PDB entry 3MR9 | X-ray diffraction, 1.93 A resolution | chains A and P of the 3 polymer chains in the assembly

Chain A:
Name: HLA class I histocompatibility antigen, A-2 alpha chain
Source organism: Homo sapiens
Notes: fragment: HLA-A*0201 alpha chain, UNP resiude 25-300
UniProt: P01892 (1A02_HUMAN); residues 1-276 here correspond to UniProt positions 25-300 (UniProt number = residue number + 24)
Sequence (293 residues; each row starts with the number of its first residue):
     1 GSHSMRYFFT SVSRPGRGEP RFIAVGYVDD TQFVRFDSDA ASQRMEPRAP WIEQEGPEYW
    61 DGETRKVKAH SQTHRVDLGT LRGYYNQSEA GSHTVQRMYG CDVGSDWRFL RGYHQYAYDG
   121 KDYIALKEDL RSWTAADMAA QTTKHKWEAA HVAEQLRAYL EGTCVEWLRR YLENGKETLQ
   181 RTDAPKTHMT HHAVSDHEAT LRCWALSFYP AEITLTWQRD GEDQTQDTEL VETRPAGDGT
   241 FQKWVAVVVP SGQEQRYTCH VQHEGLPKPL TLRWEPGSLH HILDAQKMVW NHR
Unresolved in the structure: 275-293
Construct notes: engineered mutation Val245 (Ala269 in P01892); expression tag (277-293)
Disulfides: Cys101-Cys164, Cys203-Cys259

Chain P:
Name: 9-meric peptide from Tegument protein pp65
UniProt: Q6SW59 (Q6SW59_HCMV); residues 1-9 here correspond to UniProt positions 495-503 (UniProt number = residue number + 494)
Sequence (9 residues; row label = number of the first residue in the row):
     1 NLVPAVATV
Construct notes: engineered mutation Ala5 (Met499 in Q6SW59)

Interface between chain A and chain P:
Pairs across the interface - 40 pairs, chain A then chain P:
  Met5(A) - Asn1(P)
  Tyr7(A) - Asn1(P)  hydrogen bond (side chain-backbone)
  Tyr7(A) - Leu2(P)  hydrophobic
  Phe9(A) - Leu2(P)  hydrophobic
  Met45(A) - Leu2(P)  hydrophobic
  Glu63(A) - Asn1(P)
  Glu63(A) - Leu2(P)  hydrogen bond (side chain-backbone)
  Lys66(A) - Asn1(P)  hydrogen bond
  Lys66(A) - Leu2(P)  hydrogen bond (side chain-backbone)
  Lys66(A) - Val3(P)
  Lys66(A) - Pro4(P)
  Val67(A) - Leu2(P)
  His70(A) - Leu2(P)
  His70(A) - Val3(P)
  His70(A) - Val6(P)
  Thr73(A) - Val6(P)  hydrogen bond (side chain-backbone)
  Thr73(A) - Ala7(P)
  Thr73(A) - Thr8(P)
  Val76(A) - Thr8(P)
  Asp77(A) - Thr8(P)  hydrogen bond
  Asp77(A) - Val9(P)  hydrogen bond (side chain-backbone)
  Leu81(A) - Val9(P)  hydrophobic
  Tyr84(A) - Val9(P)  hydrogen bond (side chain-backbone)
  Arg97(A) - Val6(P)
  Tyr99(A) - Leu2(P)
  Tyr99(A) - Val3(P)  hydrogen bond (side chain-backbone)
  Tyr116(A) - Val9(P)  hydrophobic
  Tyr123(A) - Val9(P)  hydrophobic
  Thr143(A) - Val9(P)  hydrogen bond (side chain-backbone)
  Lys146(A) - Thr8(P)
  Lys146(A) - Val9(P)  hydrogen bond (side chain-backbone)
  Trp147(A) - Ala7(P)
  Trp147(A) - Thr8(P)  hydrogen bond (side chain-backbone)
  Trp147(A) - Val9(P)  hydrophobic
  Val152(A) - Ala7(P)  hydrophobic
  Tyr159(A) - Asn1(P)  hydrogen bond (side chain-backbone)
  Tyr159(A) - Leu2(P)
  Tyr159(A) - Val3(P)
  Trp167(A) - Asn1(P)
  Tyr171(A) - Asn1(P)  hydrogen bond (side chain-backbone)
Also at the interface, not in a pair above, chain A (28 interface residues in all): Tyr59, Thr80, Leu156, Thr163

Overview:
Chain A and chain P form an interface of 28 and 8 residues respectively, with 14 hydrogen bonds. Polar
contacts include Tyr7(A)-Asn1(P), Glu63(A)-Leu2(P) and Lys66(A)-Asn1(P).
Here chain A is HLA class I histocompatibility antigen, A-2 alpha chain (Homo sapiens) and chain P is 9-meric
peptide from Tegument protein pp65. Entry 3MR9 (Crystal Structure of MHC class I HLA-A2 molecule complexed
with HCMV pp65-495-503 nonapeptide M5A variant) was determined by X-ray diffraction.
